Entry 3M18 (X-ray diffraction, 1.95 A resolution); this record covers chains A and B.

# Chain A
Molecule: Variable lymphocyte receptor A diversity region
From: Petromyzon marinus
Notes: fragment: Ectodomain
UniProtKB: C7B6Y3 (C7B6Y3_PETMA); numbering as in UniProt (aligned over 1-250)
Chain sequence (251 residues; numbered 0 to 250; the number before each row is that of its first residue; numbering starts at 0):
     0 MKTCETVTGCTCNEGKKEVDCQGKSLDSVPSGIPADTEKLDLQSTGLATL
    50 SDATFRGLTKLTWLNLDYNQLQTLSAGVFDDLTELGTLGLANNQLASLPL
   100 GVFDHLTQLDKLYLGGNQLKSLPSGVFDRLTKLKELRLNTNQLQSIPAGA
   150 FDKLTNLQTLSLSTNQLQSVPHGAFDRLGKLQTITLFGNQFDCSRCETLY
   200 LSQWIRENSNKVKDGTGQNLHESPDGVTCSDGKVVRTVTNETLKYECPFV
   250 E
Not modelled in the structure: 0-1, 247-250
Construct notes: initiating methionine (0)
Disulfides: Cys-3/Cys-11, Cys-9/Cys-20, Cys-192/Cys-228, Cys-195/Cys-246
From the paper describing this entry:
  - mutagenesis - Q21A (1.4-fold), Q217A: unchanged binding to Lysozyme C (chain B)

# Chain B
Molecule: Lysozyme C
From: Gallus gallus
Notes: EC 3.2.1.17
UniProtKB: P00698 (LYSC_CHICK); residues 1-129 here correspond to UniProt positions 19-147 (UniProt number = residue number + 18)
Chain sequence (129 residues; each row starts with the number of its first residue):
     1 KVFGRCELAAAMKRHGLDNYRGYSLGNWVCAAKFESNFNTQATNRNTDGS
    51 TDYGILQINSRWWCNDGRTPGSRNLCNIPCSALLSSDITASVNCAKKIVS
   101 DGNGMNAWVAWRNRCKGTDVQAWIRGCRL
Not modelled in the structure: 128-129
Curated features (UniProtKB/Swiss-Prot):
  - active site: Glu-35, Asp-52
  - binding site (substrate): Asp-101
Disulfides: Cys-6/Cys-127, Cys-30/Cys-115, Cys-64/Cys-80, Cys-76/Cys-94

# Interface between chain A and chain B
Pairs across the interface (41; chain A residue first):
  Gln-21(A) / Arg-61(B)  hydrogen bond
  Gln-42(A) / Asp-48(B)  hydrogen bond
  Gln-42(A) / Arg-61(B)
  Trp-62(A) / Thr-47(B)
  Asn-64(A) / Thr-47(B)
  Asp-66(A) / Thr-47(B)  hydrogen bond
  Tyr-67(A) / Val-109(B)
  Gly-88(A) / Thr-47(B)
  Asn-91(A) / Val-109(B)
  Tyr-112(A) / Arg-45(B)
  Tyr-112(A) / Asn-46(B)
  Tyr-112(A) / Thr-47(B)
  Arg-136(A) / Arg-45(B)  hydrogen bond (side chain-backbone)
  Thr-139(A) / Val-109(B)
  Thr-139(A) / Ala-110(B)
  Thr-139(A) / Asn-113(B)
  Asn-140(A) / Asn-113(B)  hydrogen bond (backbone-side chain)
  Thr-163(A) / Phe-34(B)  hydrogen bond (side chain-backbone)
  Thr-163(A) / Asn-113(B)
  Thr-163(A) / Arg-114(B)
  Asn-164(A) / Arg-114(B)  hydrogen bond (backbone-side chain)
  Gln-165(A) / Arg-114(B)
  Phe-186(A) / Lys-33(B)
  Phe-186(A) / Phe-34(B)
  Phe-186(A) / Asn-37(B)
  Gly-187(A) / Phe-34(B)
  Gly-187(A) / Arg-114(B)  hydrogen bond (backbone-side chain)
  Gln-189(A) / Arg-114(B)
  Asp-213(A) / Ser-36(B)
  Asp-213(A) / Asn-37(B)  hydrogen bond
  Asp-213(A) / Asn-39(B)  hydrogen bond
  Asp-213(A) / Ala-42(B)
  Gly-214(A) / Thr-43(B)
  Gly-214(A) / Asn-44(B)
  Thr-215(A) / Thr-43(B)  hydrogen bond (backbone-backbone)
  Thr-215(A) / Asn-44(B)  hydrogen bond
  Gly-216(A) / Thr-43(B)  hydrogen bond (backbone-backbone)
  Leu-219(A) / Gln-41(B)
  Leu-219(A) / Ala-42(B)
  Ser-222(A) / Asn-39(B)
  Gly-225(A) / Asn-37(B)  hydrogen bond (backbone-side chain)
Also at the interface, not in a pair above, chain A (28 interface residues in all): Thr-86, Gly-115, Asn-116
Also at the interface, not in a pair above, chain B (20 interface residues in all): Val-2, Glu-35
The authors on this interface:
  - specific contacts: Gln-21(A)/Arg-61(B) (hydrogen bond), Gln-42(A)/Asp-48(B), Gln-42(A)/Arg-61(B), Trp-62(A)/Thr-47(B), Asn-64(A)/Thr-47(B), Asp-66(A)/Thr-47(B), Tyr-67(A)/Val-109(B), Gly-88(A)/Thr-47(B), Asn-91(A)/Val-109(B), Tyr-112(A)/Asn-46(B), Tyr-112(A)/Arg-45(B), Gly-115(A)/Val-109(B), Arg-136(A)/Arg-45(B) (hydrogen bond), Thr-139(A)/Val-109(B), Thr-139(A)/Ala-110(B), Thr-139(A)/Asn-113(B), Asn-140(A)/Asn-113(B), Thr-163(A)/Phe-34(B), Thr-163(A)/Arg-114(B), Asn-164(A)/Arg-114(B), Gln-165(A)/Arg-114(B), Phe-186(A)/Lys-33(B), Phe-186(A)/Phe-34(B), Phe-186(A)/Asn-37(B), Gly-187(A)/Arg-114(B), Gln-189(A)/Arg-114(B), Asp-213(A)/Asn-37(B), Asp-213(A)/Asn-39(B), Asp-213(A)/Ala-42(B), Gly-214(A)/Thr-43(B), Gly-214(A)/Asn-44(B), Thr-215(A)/Thr-43(B), Thr-215(A)/Asn-44(B), Gly-216(A)/Thr-43(B), Leu-219(A)/Ala-42(B), Leu-219(A)/Gln-41(B), Ser-222(A)/Asn-39(B), Gly-225(A)/Asn-37(B)
  - interface residues, chain A: Val-211(A)
  - interface residues, chain B: Ser-36(B)

# Overview
28 residues of chain A and 20 residues of chain B are in contact, with 14 hydrogen bonds. Polar contacts
include Gln-21(A)/Arg-61(B), Gln-42(A)/Asp-48(B) and Asp-66(A)/Thr-47(B). The authors report hydrogen bonds
between Gln-21(A) and Arg-61(B) and Arg-136(A) and Arg-45(B); contacts between Gln-42(A) and Asp-48(B),
Gln-42(A) and Arg-61(B) and Trp-62(A) and Thr-47(B) among others. From the paper: Q21A and Q217A of chain A
leave binding to Lysozyme C (chain B) unchanged; interface residues Val-211(A) and Ser-36(B).
Chain A is Variable lymphocyte receptor A diversity region (Petromyzon marinus) and chain B is Lysozyme C
(Gallus gallus); the structure, Crystal structure of variable lymphocyte receptor VLRA.R2.1 in complex with
hen egg lysozyme, was determined by X-ray diffraction (same publication as 3M19).
